7X81 - chains A and B; structure by X-ray diffraction, 2.10 A resolution.

Chain A (and B):
Name: PloI4
Source organism: Micromonospora sp
Notes: engineered mutation(s): C16M/D46A/I137V; chain B of this document is another copy of the same molecule, construct and numbering; everything in this record applies to it too
Chain sequence (145 residues; each row starts with the number of its first residue):
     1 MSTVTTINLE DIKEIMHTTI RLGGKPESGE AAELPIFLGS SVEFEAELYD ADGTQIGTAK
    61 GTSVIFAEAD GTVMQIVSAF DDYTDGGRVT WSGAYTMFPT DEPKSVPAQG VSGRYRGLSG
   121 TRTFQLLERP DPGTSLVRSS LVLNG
Residues lining bound ligands: 9LC ((4S,4aS,6aR,8R,9R,11E,12aR,14aS,17E,18aR,18bR)-9-ethyl-4,8,19-trihydroxy-11,12a,13,18a-tetramethyl-2,3,4,4a,6a,7,8,9,10,12a,13,14,18a,18b-tetradecahydro-14a,17-(metheno)cyclobuta[b]naphtho[2,1-j][1]azacyclotetradecine-16,18(1H,15H)-dione): Met-16, Thr-18, Ile-20, Val-42, Phe-44, Ser-63, Ile-65, Gln-75, Val-77, Trp-91, Tyr-95, Thr-96, Met-97, Thr-100, Lys-104, Phe-124, Leu-126, Arg-129, Ser-135

Interface between chain A and chain B:
Pairs across the interface (79):
  Arg-21(A) / Ala-67(B)  hydrogen bond (side chain-backbone)
  Arg-21(A) / Glu-68(B)
  Arg-21(A) / Ala-69(B)
  Leu-22(A) / Pro-35(B)
  Leu-22(A) / Ile-36(B)
  Leu-22(A) / Phe-37(B)
  Gly-23(A) / Phe-37(B)
  Gly-24(A) / Phe-37(B)
  Glu-30(A) / Phe-98(B)
  Ala-31(A) / Val-73(B)  hydrophobic
  Ala-31(A) / Phe-98(B)  hydrophobic
  Leu-34(A) / Met-97(B)  hydrophobic
  Leu-34(A) / Phe-98(B)  hydrophobic
  Pro-35(A) / Leu-22(B)
  Ile-36(A) / Ser-40(B)
  Ile-36(A) / Ile-65(B)  hydrophobic
  Phe-37(A) / Leu-22(B)
  Phe-37(A) / Gly-23(B)
  Phe-37(A) / Gly-24(B)
  Phe-37(A) / Phe-37(B)  hydrophobic
  Phe-37(A) / Leu-38(B)
  Phe-37(A) / Gly-39(B)
  Phe-37(A) / Ser-40(B)  hydrogen bond (backbone-side chain)
  Phe-37(A) / Ile-65(B)
  Leu-38(A) / Phe-37(B)
  Leu-38(A) / Gly-39(B)
  Leu-38(A) / Ile-65(B)
  Leu-38(A) / Ala-67(B)  hydrophobic
  Leu-38(A) / Val-73(B)  hydrophobic
  Gly-39(A) / Phe-37(B)
  Gly-39(A) / Gly-39(B)
  Gly-39(A) / Ile-65(B)  hydrogen bond (backbone-backbone)
  Gly-39(A) / Phe-66(B)
  Ser-40(A) / Pro-35(B)
  Ser-40(A) / Ile-36(B)
  Ser-40(A) / Phe-37(B)  hydrogen bond (side chain-backbone)
  Ser-41(A) / Phe-66(B)
  Ser-41(A) / Ala-67(B)
  Glu-43(A) / Glu-68(B)
  Thr-62(A) / Ile-76(B)
  Val-64(A) / Val-64(B)  hydrophobic
  Val-64(A) / Ile-65(B)
  Val-64(A) / Phe-66(B)  hydrophobic
  Val-64(A) / Ile-76(B)  hydrophobic
  Ile-65(A) / Ile-36(B)  hydrophobic
  Ile-65(A) / Phe-37(B)
  Ile-65(A) / Leu-38(B)
  Ile-65(A) / Gly-39(B)  hydrogen bond (backbone-backbone)
  Ile-65(A) / Val-64(B)
  Phe-66(A) / Gly-39(B)
  Phe-66(A) / Ser-41(B)
  Phe-66(A) / Val-64(B)  hydrophobic
  Ala-67(A) / Leu-38(B)  hydrophobic
  Ala-67(A) / Ser-41(B)
  Ala-69(A) / Arg-21(B)
  Val-73(A) / Ala-31(B)  hydrophobic
  Ile-76(A) / Thr-62(B)
  Ile-76(A) / Val-64(B)  hydrophobic
  Ile-76(A) / Ile-76(B)  hydrophobic
  Ile-76(A) / Ser-78(B)
  Ser-78(A) / Ile-76(B)
  Ser-78(A) / Ser-92(B)  hydrogen bond
  Ser-78(A) / Gly-93(B)  hydrogen bond (side chain-backbone)
  Thr-90(A) / Gln-109(B)
  Ser-92(A) / Ser-78(B)  hydrogen bond
  Ser-92(A) / Ser-92(B)  hydrogen bond
  Gly-93(A) / Ser-78(B)  hydrogen bond (backbone-side chain)
  Phe-98(A) / Glu-30(B)
  Phe-98(A) / Ala-31(B)  hydrophobic
  Phe-98(A) / Leu-34(B)  hydrophobic
  Gln-109(A) / Thr-90(B)
  Gln-109(A) / Gln-109(B)
  Gln-109(A) / Val-111(B)
  Val-111(A) / Gln-109(B)
  Arg-116(A) / Gly-117(B)  hydrogen bond (side chain-backbone)
  Arg-116(A) / Gly-145(B)
  Gly-117(A) / Arg-116(B)  hydrogen bond (backbone-side chain)
  Gly-117(A) / Gly-117(B)
  Gly-145(A) / Arg-116(B)  hydrogen bond (backbone-side chain)
Also at the interface, not in a pair above, chain A (39 interface residues in all): Met-1, Ser-2, Glu-68, Val-77, Met-97, Leu-118
Also at the interface, not in a pair above, chain B (38 interface residues in all): Glu-43, Val-77, Ser-119, Asn-144

Overview:
39 residues of chain A face 38 of chain B across their interface, with 13 hydrogen bonds. Polar pairs include
Arg-21(A)/Ala-67(B), Phe-37(A)/Ser-40(B) and Ser-78(A)/Ser-92(B). Chain A binds compound 9LC.
Both chains are PloI4 (Micromonospora sp). Entry 7X81 (The crystal structure of PloI4-C16M/D46A/I137V in
complex with exo-2+2 adduct) was determined by X-ray diffraction, deposited together with 7X7Z, 7X80 and 7X86.
